PDB entry 6V3J | X-ray diffraction, 1.98 A resolution | chains A and C of the 4 polymer chains in the assembly

[Chain A]
Molecule: HLA-B alpha chain (B*5703GB)
Source organism: Homo sapiens
UniProtKB: I3ZN84 (I3ZN84_HUMAN); residues 1-275 here correspond to UniProt positions 25-299 (UniProt number = residue number + 24)
Sequence (275 residues; each row starts with the number of its first residue):
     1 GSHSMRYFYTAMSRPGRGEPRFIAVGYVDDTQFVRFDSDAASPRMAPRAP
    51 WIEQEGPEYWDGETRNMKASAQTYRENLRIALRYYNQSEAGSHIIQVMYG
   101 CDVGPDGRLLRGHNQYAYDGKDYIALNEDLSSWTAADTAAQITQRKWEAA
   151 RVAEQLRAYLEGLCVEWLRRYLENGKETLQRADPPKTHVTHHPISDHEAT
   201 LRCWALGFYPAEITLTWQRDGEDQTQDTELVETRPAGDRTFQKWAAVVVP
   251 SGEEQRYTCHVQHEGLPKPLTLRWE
Cystine bridges: C101-C164, C203-C259

[Chain C]
Molecule: Peptide Leu-Ser-Ser-Pro-Val-Thr-Lys-Ser-Phe
Sequence (9 residues; row label = number of the first residue in the row):
     1 LSSPVTKSF
What the authors report for this chain:
  - conformationally variable residues: P4 to T6, K7
  - mutagenesis - S8E: abolished binding to Killer cell immunoglobulin-like receptor 3DL1

[Chain A / chain C interface]
Residue-residue contacts (39):
  M5(A) - L1(C)
  Y7(A) - L1(C)  hydrogen bond (side chain-backbone)
  Y7(A) - S2(C)  hydrogen bond (side chain-backbone)
  Y9(A) - S2(C)
  Y59(A) - L1(C)  hydrophobic
  E63(A) - L1(C)
  E63(A) - S2(C)  hydrogen bond (side chain-backbone)
  N66(A) - S2(C)  hydrogen bond
  N66(A) - S3(C)  hydrogen bond (side chain-backbone)
  N66(A) - P4(C)
  M67(A) - S2(C)
  S70(A) - T6(C)
  T73(A) - T6(C)
  T73(A) - K7(C)
  N77(A) - K7(C)
  N77(A) - S8(C)
  N77(A) - F9(C)  hydrogen bond (side chain-backbone)
  I80(A) - S8(C)
  I80(A) - F9(C)
  Y84(A) - F9(C)  hydrogen bond (side chain-backbone)
  I95(A) - F9(C)  hydrophobic
  Y99(A) - S2(C)
  Y99(A) - S3(C)  hydrogen bond (side chain-backbone)
  Y123(A) - F9(C)  hydrophobic
  T143(A) - F9(C)  hydrogen bond (side chain-backbone)
  K146(A) - F9(C)  hydrogen bond (side chain-backbone)
  W147(A) - K7(C)
  W147(A) - S8(C)  hydrogen bond (side chain-backbone)
  W147(A) - F9(C)  hydrophobic
  V152(A) - K7(C)
  Q155(A) - V5(C)
  Q155(A) - K7(C)
  L156(A) - V5(C)  hydrophobic
  Y159(A) - L1(C)  hydrogen bond (side chain-backbone)
  Y159(A) - S2(C)
  Y159(A) - S3(C)
  Y159(A) - P4(C)
  W167(A) - L1(C)
  Y171(A) - L1(C)  hydrogen bond (side chain-backbone)
Also at the interface, not in a pair above, chain A (27 interface residues in all): Y74, Y116, L163

[Summary]
27 residues of chain A face 9 of chain C across their interface; the contacts include 13 hydrogen bonds. Polar
pairs include Y7(A)-L1(C), Y7(A)-S2(C) and E63(A)-S2(C). The paper reports that S8E of chain C abolishes
binding to Killer cell immunoglobulin-like receptor 3DL1; conformational variability at P4(C) and K7(C).
Here chain A is HLA-B alpha chain (B*5703GB) (Homo sapiens) and chain C is Peptide
Leu-Ser-Ser-Pro-Val-Thr-Lys-Ser-Phe. Entry 6V3J (KIR3DL1 in complex with HLA-B*57:03 presenting the peptide
LSSPVTKSF) was determined by X-ray diffraction (same publication as 6V2O, 6V2P and 6V2Q).
